PDB entry 7BU8 | electron microscopy, 3.80 A resolution | chains B and L of the 12 polymer chains in the assembly

== Chain B ==
Protein: Genome polyprotein
Organism: Zika virus ZIKV/H. sapiens/FrenchPolynesia/10087PF/2013
Notes: EC 3.4.21.91, 3.6.1.15, 3.6.4.13, 2.1.1.56, 2.1.1.57, 2.7.7.48
UniProtKB: A0A024B7W1 (POLG_ZIKVF); residues 1-504 here correspond to UniProt positions 291-794 (UniProt number = residue number + 290)
Sequence (504 residues; each row starts with the number of its first residue):
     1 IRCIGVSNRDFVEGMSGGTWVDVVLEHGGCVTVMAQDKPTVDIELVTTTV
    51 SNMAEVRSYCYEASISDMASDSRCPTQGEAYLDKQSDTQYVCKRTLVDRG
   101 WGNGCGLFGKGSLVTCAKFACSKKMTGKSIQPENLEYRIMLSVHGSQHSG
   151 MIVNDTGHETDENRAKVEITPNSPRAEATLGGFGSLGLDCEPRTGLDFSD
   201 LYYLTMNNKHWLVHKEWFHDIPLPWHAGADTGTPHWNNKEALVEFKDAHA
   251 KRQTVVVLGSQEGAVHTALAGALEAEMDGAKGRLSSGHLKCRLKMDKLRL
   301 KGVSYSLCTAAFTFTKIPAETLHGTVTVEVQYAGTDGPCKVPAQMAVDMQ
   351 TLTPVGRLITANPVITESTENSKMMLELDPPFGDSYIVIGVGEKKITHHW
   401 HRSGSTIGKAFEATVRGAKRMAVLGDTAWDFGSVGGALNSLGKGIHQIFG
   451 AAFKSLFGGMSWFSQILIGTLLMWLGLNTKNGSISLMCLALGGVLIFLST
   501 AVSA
Disulfides: Cys-3/Cys-30, Cys-60/Cys-121, Cys-74/Cys-105, Cys-92/Cys-116, Cys-190/Cys-291, Cys-308/Cys-339
Covalently attached groups: N-acetylglucosamine (NAG) linked to Asn-154

== Chain L ==
Protein: SIgN-3C Fab light chain
Organism: Homo sapiens
Notes: antibody fragment or engineered binder
Sequence (107 residues; each row starts with the number of its first residue):
     1 DIQLTQSPSSLSASVGDRVTFTCQASQDIRKYLNWYQQKPGKAPKLLIYD
    51 ASNLKTGVPSRFSGSGSGTDFTFTISSLQPEDVATYYCQQFDDLPITFGQ
   101 GTRLQIK
Disulfides: Cys-23/Cys-88

== How chain B and chain L interact ==
Contacting residue pairs (6):
  Asn-52(B) with Asp-92(L); Asp-93(L)
  Ala-280(B) with Gln-27(L), hydrogen bond (backbone-side chain); Asp-93(L)
  Lys-281(B) with Gln-27(L); Asp-28(L), salt bridge
Other interface residues (no listed pair), chain B (5 interface residues in all): Asn-134, Gly-279
Other interface residues (no listed pair), chain L (6 interface residues in all): Ile-2, Arg-30

== Summary ==
5 residues of chain B and 6 residues of chain L are in contact; the contacts include 1 hydrogen bond and 1
salt bridge. Among the polar pairs are Lys-281(B)/Asp-28(L) and Ala-280(B)/Gln-27(L).
Here chain B is Genome polyprotein (Zika virus ZIKV/H. sapiens/FrenchPolynesia/10087PF/2013) and chain L is
SIgN-3C Fab light chain (Homo sapiens). Entry 7BU8 (Cryo-EM structure of zika virus complexed with Fab SIgN-3C
at pH 6.5) was determined by electron microscopy (same publication as 7BUA, 7BUB, 7BUD, 7BUE and 7BUF).
